6CF7 - chains A and B; structure by X-ray diffraction, 2.72 A resolution.

[Chain A]
Name: Hemagglutinin
From: Influenza A virus
Reference sequence: A7Y8I1 (A7Y8I1_9INFA); the construct lacks a stretch of the UniProt sequence, so the offset changes along the chain: 11-54 = UniProt 18-61; 55-83 = UniProt 63-91; 84-95 = UniProt 93-104; 96-125 = UniProt 106-135; 2 more segments
Amino-acid sequence (326 residues; row label = number of the first residue in the row; a row labelled like 125A-125C holds insertion residues (125A, then the next letters in order)):
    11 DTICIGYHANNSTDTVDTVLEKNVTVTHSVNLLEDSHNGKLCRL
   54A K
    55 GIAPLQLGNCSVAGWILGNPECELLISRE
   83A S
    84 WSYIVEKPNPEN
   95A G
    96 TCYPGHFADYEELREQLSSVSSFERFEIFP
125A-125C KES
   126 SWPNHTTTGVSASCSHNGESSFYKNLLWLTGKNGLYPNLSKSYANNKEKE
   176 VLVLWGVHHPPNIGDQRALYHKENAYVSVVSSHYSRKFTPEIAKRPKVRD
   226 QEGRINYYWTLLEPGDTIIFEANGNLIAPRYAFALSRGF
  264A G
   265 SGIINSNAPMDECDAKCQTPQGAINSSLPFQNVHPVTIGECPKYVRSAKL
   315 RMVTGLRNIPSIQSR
Unresolved in the structure: 326-329
Construct notes: engineered mutation Arg53 (Leu60 in A7Y8I1)
Cystine bridges: Cys52-Cys277, Cys64-Cys76, Cys97-Cys139, Cys281-Cys305
Glycans and other covalent adducts: N-acetylglucosamine (NAG) linked to Asn21, Asn33, Asn63, Asn95, Asn289
Small-molecule neighbours: EZ7 (N-[2-(2-{4-[(R)-(2-methyl-2H-tetrazol-5-yl)(phenyl)methyl]piperazine-1-carbonyl}pyridin-4-yl)-1,3-benzoxazol-5-yl]acetamide): His18, His38, Val40, Ser291, Leu292, Thr318
Reported in the primary citation:
  - binding site for EZ7: His18, His38 to Leu42, Thr318
  - specificity-determining residues: Val40

[Chain B]
Name: Hemagglutinin
From: Influenza A virus (A/Solomon Islands/3/2006(H1N1))
Reference sequence: F2NZB4 (F2NZB4_9INFA); residues 1-174 here correspond to UniProt positions 344-517 (UniProt number = residue number + 343)
Amino-acid sequence (174 residues; numbered 1 to 174; the number before each row is that of its first residue):
     1 GLFGAIAGFIEGGWTGMVDGWYGYHHQNEQGSGYAADQKSTQNAINGITN
    51 KVNSVIEKMNTQFTAVGKEFNKLERRMENLNKKVDDGFIDIWTYNAELLV
   101 LLENERTLDFHDSNVKNLYEKVKSQLKNNAKEIGNGCFEFYHKCNDECME
   151 SVKNGTYDYPKYSEESKLNREKID
Unresolved in the structure: 172-174
Cystine bridges: Cys144-Cys148
Small-molecule neighbours: EZ7 (N-[2-(2-{4-[(R)-(2-methyl-2H-tetrazol-5-yl)(phenyl)methyl]piperazine-1-carbonyl}pyridin-4-yl)-1,3-benzoxazol-5-yl]acetamide): Val18, Asp19, Gly20, Trp21, Thr41, Ile45, Ile48, Thr49, Val52, Asn53, Ile56
Reported in the primary citation:
  - binding site for EZ7: Gly20, Trp21, Thr41 to Ile56

[Interface between chain A and chain B]
Inter-chain disulfides: Cys14(A)-Cys137(B)
Contacting residue pairs (121):
  Asp11(A) - Gln27(B)
  Asp11(A) - Asn28(B)
  Asp11(A) - Glu29(B)
  Asp11(A) - Phe140(B)  hydrogen bond (backbone-backbone)
  Asp11(A) - Lys143(B)  salt bridge
  Asp11(A) - Cys144(B)  hydrogen bond (side chain-backbone)
  Thr12(A) - His25(B)
  Thr12(A) - His26(B)
  Thr12(A) - Gln27(B)  hydrogen bond (backbone-backbone)
  Thr12(A) - Phe138(B)
  Thr12(A) - Glu139(B)
  Thr12(A) - Phe140(B)
  Thr12(A) - Met149(B)
  Ile13(A) - His25(B)
  Ile13(A) - Cys137(B)
  Ile13(A) - Phe138(B)  hydrogen bond (backbone-backbone)
  Ile13(A) - Phe140(B)  hydrophobic
  Ile13(A) - Val152(B)  hydrophobic
  Cys14(A) - Trp14(B)  hydrophobic
  Cys14(A) - Tyr24(B)
  Cys14(A) - His25(B)  hydrogen bond (backbone-backbone)
  Cys14(A) - Gly136(B)
  Cys14(A) - Cys137(B)  disulfide
  Ile15(A) - Ile10(B)
  Ile15(A) - Trp14(B)
  Ile15(A) - Gly23(B)
  Ile15(A) - Val122(B)  hydrophobic
  Ile15(A) - Gly136(B)  hydrogen bond (backbone-backbone)
  Ile15(A) - Phe138(B)  hydrophobic
  Gly16(A) - Trp14(B)
  Gly16(A) - Tyr22(B)
  Gly16(A) - Gly23(B)  hydrogen bond (backbone-backbone)
  Tyr17(A) - Ile6(B)  hydrophobic
  Tyr17(A) - Ala7(B)  hydrogen bond (side chain-backbone)
  Tyr17(A) - Ile10(B)  hydrogen bond (side chain-backbone)
  Tyr17(A) - Glu11(B)
  Tyr17(A) - Gly12(B)  hydrogen bond (side chain-backbone)
  Tyr17(A) - Gly13(B)
  Tyr17(A) - Trp14(B)  hydrogen bond (backbone-backbone)
  Tyr17(A) - Met17(B)
  Tyr17(A) - Trp21(B)
  His18(A) - Trp14(B)
  His18(A) - Met17(B)  hydrogen bond (side chain-backbone)
  His18(A) - Gly20(B)  hydrogen bond (side chain-backbone)
  His18(A) - Trp21(B)  hydrogen bond (backbone-backbone)
  Ala19(A) - Gly13(B)
  Ala19(A) - Trp14(B)  hydrogen bond (backbone-backbone)
  Ala19(A) - Thr15(B)
  Val26(A) - Asn104(B)
  Asp27(A) - Leu101(B)
  Asp27(A) - Asn104(B)  hydrogen bond (backbone-side chain)
  Thr28(A) - Leu101(B)
  Thr28(A) - Glu105(B)
  Val29(A) - Glu105(B)  hydrogen bond (backbone-side chain)
  Leu30(A) - Glu105(B)  hydrogen bond (backbone-side chain)
  His38(A) - Trp21(B)  hydrogen bond
  Glu106(A) - Glu69(B)
  Glu106(A) - Phe70(B)
  Glu106(A) - Asn71(B)  hydrogen bond
  Arg109(A) - Glu69(B)
  Glu110(A) - Lys68(B)  salt bridge
  Gly264A(A) - Thr64(B)  hydrogen bond (backbone-side chain)
  Ser265(A) - Thr64(B)
  Ile267(A) - Val66(B)
  Ile268(A) - Val66(B)  hydrophobic
  Pro293(A) - Met59(B)  hydrophobic
  Phe294(A) - Met59(B)  hydrophobic
  Phe294(A) - Ala96(B)  hydrophobic
  Pro299(A) - Ala65(B)
  Pro299(A) - Ile89(B)  hydrophobic
  Val300(A) - Ala65(B)
  Val300(A) - Val66(B)  hydrophobic
  Thr301(A) - Gln62(B)
  Thr301(A) - Phe63(B)  hydrogen bond (side chain-backbone)
  Thr301(A) - Thr64(B)
  Thr301(A) - Ala65(B)  hydrogen bond (backbone-backbone)
  Ile302(A) - Thr64(B)
  Ile302(A) - Val66(B)  hydrophobic
  Gly303(A) - Gln62(B)
  Gly303(A) - Phe63(B)
  Gly303(A) - Thr64(B)  hydrogen bond (backbone-side chain)
  Glu304(A) - Thr61(B)
  Glu304(A) - Gln62(B)
  Glu304(A) - Phe63(B)
  Cys305(A) - Thr61(B)
  Cys305(A) - Gln62(B)  hydrogen bond (backbone-backbone)
  Pro306(A) - Gln62(B)
  Lys307(A) - Met59(B)
  Lys307(A) - Gln62(B)  hydrogen bond
  Lys307(A) - Trp92(B)
  Tyr308(A) - Ile89(B)  hydrophobic
  Val309(A) - Thr93(B)
  Arg310(A) - Asp86(B)  salt bridge
  Arg310(A) - Ile89(B)
  Arg310(A) - Asp90(B)  salt bridge
  Arg310(A) - Thr93(B)  hydrogen bond (backbone-side chain)
  Ser311(A) - Thr93(B)
  Ser311(A) - Glu97(B)  hydrogen bond
  Leu314(A) - Ala96(B)  hydrophobic
  Leu314(A) - Glu97(B)
  Leu314(A) - Val100(B)  hydrophobic
  Arg315(A) - Val100(B)
  Arg315(A) - Asn104(B)  hydrogen bond (backbone-side chain)
  Met316(A) - Val100(B)  hydrophobic
  Met316(A) - Asn104(B)
  Val317(A) - Asn104(B)  hydrogen bond (backbone-side chain)
  Val317(A) - Thr107(B)
  Thr318(A) - Trp21(B)
  Thr318(A) - Ile48(B)
  Thr318(A) - His111(B)  hydrogen bond (backbone-side chain)
  Gly319(A) - Trp21(B)
  Gly319(A) - Leu108(B)
  Gly319(A) - His111(B)  hydrogen bond (backbone-side chain)
  Leu320(A) - Ile6(B)  hydrophobic
  Leu320(A) - Trp21(B)
  Leu320(A) - His111(B)
  Arg321(A) - Leu108(B)
  Ile323(A) - Ala7(B)  hydrophobic
  Ile323(A) - Gly12(B)
  Ile323(A) - Gly13(B)  hydrogen bond (backbone-backbone)
  Pro324(A) - Thr15(B)
Also at the interface, not in a pair above, chain A (53 interface residues in all): Asn20, Val34, Thr37, Leu42, Gly266, Asn269
Also at the interface, not in a pair above, chain B (68 interface residues in all): Val18, Val52, Val55, Ile56, Gly67, Glu74, Leu102, Val115, Leu118, Tyr119, Leu126, Asn135, His142

[In short]
53 residues of chain A face 68 of chain B across their interface; the contacts include 1 disulfide bond, 33
hydrogen bonds and 4 salt bridges. Among the polar pairs are Asp11(A)-Lys143(B), Glu110(A)-Lys68(B) and
Arg310(A)-Asp86(B). From the paper: a binding site for EZ7 at His18(A), His38(A) and Gly20(B) among others;
the specificity determinant Val40(A).
Chain A is Hemagglutinin (Influenza A virus) and chain B is Hemagglutinin (Influenza A virus (A/Solomon
Islands/3/2006(H1N1))); the structure, Crystal structure of the A/Solomon Islands/3/2006(H1N1) influenza virus
hemagglutinin in complex with small molecule JNJ4796, was determined by X-ray diffraction (same publication as
6CFG).
